PDB entry 8QA4 | electron microscopy, 2.80 A resolution | chains A and B

# Chain A (and B)
Protein: Methylenetetrahydrofolate reductase (NADPH)
From: Homo sapiens
Notes: chain B of this document is another copy of the same molecule, construct and numbering; everything in this record applies to it too
Reference sequence: P42898 (MTHR_HUMAN); numbering as in UniProt (aligned over 1-656)
Sequence (663 residues; numbered 1 to 663; the number before each row is that of its first residue):
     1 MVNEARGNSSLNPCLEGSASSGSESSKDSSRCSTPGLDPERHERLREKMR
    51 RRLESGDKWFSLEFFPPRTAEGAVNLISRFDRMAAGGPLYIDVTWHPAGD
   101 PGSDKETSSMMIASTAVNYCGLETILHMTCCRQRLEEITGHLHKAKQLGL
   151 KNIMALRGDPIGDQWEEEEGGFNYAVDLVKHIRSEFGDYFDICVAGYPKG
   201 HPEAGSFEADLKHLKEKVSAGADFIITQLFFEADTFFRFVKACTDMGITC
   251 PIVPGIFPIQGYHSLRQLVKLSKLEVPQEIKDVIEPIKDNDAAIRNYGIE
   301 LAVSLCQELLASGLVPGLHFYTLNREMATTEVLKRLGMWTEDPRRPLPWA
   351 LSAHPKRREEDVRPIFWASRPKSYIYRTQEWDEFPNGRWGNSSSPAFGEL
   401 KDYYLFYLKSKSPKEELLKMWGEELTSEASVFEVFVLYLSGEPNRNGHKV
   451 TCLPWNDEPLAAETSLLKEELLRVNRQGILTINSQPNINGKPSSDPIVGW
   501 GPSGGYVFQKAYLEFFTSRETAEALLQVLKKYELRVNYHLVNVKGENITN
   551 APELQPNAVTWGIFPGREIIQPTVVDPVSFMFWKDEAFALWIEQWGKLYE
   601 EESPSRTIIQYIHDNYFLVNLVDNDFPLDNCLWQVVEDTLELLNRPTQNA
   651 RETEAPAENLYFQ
Not modelled in the structure: 1-414, 645-663
Differences from the reference sequence: conflict Ala429 (Glu in P42898), Gln594 (Arg in P42898); expression tag (657-663)
Residues lining bound ligands: S-adenosylhomocysteine (SAH): Tyr438, Leu439, Leu453, Asn456, Leu460, Ala461, Glu463, Thr464, Leu471, Thr481, Ile482, Asn483, Ser484, Gln485, Gln509, Thr560, Thr573
Swiss-Prot annotation at these positions:
  - active site: Glu63 (Proton donor/acceptor)
  - binding site (NAD(+)): Glu63 to Arg68, Thr94, Trp95
  - binding site (FAD): Thr94, Trp95, His127, Arg157 to Asp159, Tyr174, Ala175, Tyr197, His201 to Ala204, Asp210, Lys217
  - binding site (substrate): Asp159, Gln228, Tyr321, Arg325
  - binding site (S-adenosyl-L-methionine): Asn456, Ala461 to Thr464, Thr481 to Gln485, Thr560, Thr573
  - modified residue: Ser9 (Phosphoserine), Ser10 (Phosphoserine), Ser18 (Phosphoserine), Ser20 (Phosphoserine), Ser21 (Phosphoserine), Ser23 (Phosphoserine), Ser25 (Phosphoserine), Ser26 (Phosphoserine), Ser29 (Phosphoserine), Ser30 (Phosphoserine), Thr34 (Phosphothreonine), Tyr90 (Phosphotyrosine), Thr94 (Phosphothreonine), Ser103 (Phosphoserine), Ser394 (Phosphoserine), Thr451 (Phosphothreonine)
  - natural variant: Arg46 (R46Q: In MTHFRD; R46W: In MTHFRD), Arg51 (R51P: In MTHFRD), Arg52 (R52Q: In MTHFRD), Trp59 (W59S: In MTHFRD), Arg68 (R68G: In MTHFRD; R68Q), Arg82 (R82W: In MTHFRD), Ala113 (A113T: In MTHFRD), His127 (H127Y: In MTHFRD), Thr129 (T129N: In MTHFRD), Cys130 (C130R: In MTHFRD), Gln147 (Q147P: In MTHFRD), Gly149 (G149V: In MTHFRD), 44 further natural variant entries in UniProt
  - mutagenesis: Ala368 (A368G/L: No effect on S-adenosylmethionine-binding), Glu463 (E463D/Q: Loss of S-adenosylmethionine-binding)
From the paper describing this entry:
  - binding site for S-adenosylhomocysteine: Glu463, Thr573
  - mutagenesis - F384A, N386A, R388A, W389A: decreased catalytic activity
  - mutagenesis - Y404A: unchanged catalytic activity

# Chain A / chain B interface
Residue-residue contacts (48):
  Tyr506(A) - Asp625(B)  hydrogen bond
  Tyr506(A) - Phe626(B)  hydrophobic
  Tyr506(A) - Pro627(B)
  Phe508(A) - Phe626(B)  hydrophobic
  Leu534(A) - Pro565(B)
  Asn537(A) - Gly566(B)  hydrogen bond (side chain-backbone)
  Pro552(A) - Gly566(B)
  Gln555(A) - Gly566(B)
  Gln555(A) - Arg567(B)
  Pro556(A) - Gly566(B)
  Pro556(A) - Arg567(B)
  Pro556(A) - Glu568(B)
  Asn557(A) - Gly566(B)
  Asn557(A) - Arg567(B)  hydrogen bond (side chain-backbone)
  Ala558(A) - Arg567(B)  hydrogen bond (backbone-backbone)
  Ala558(A) - Ile569(B)  hydrophobic
  Trp561(A) - Ile563(B)
  Trp561(A) - Ile569(B)  hydrophobic
  Ile563(A) - Trp561(B)
  Ile563(A) - Phe626(B)  hydrophobic
  Phe564(A) - Lys510(B)
  Pro565(A) - Leu534(B)
  Pro565(A) - Asn624(B)
  Gly566(A) - Asn537(B)  hydrogen bond (backbone-side chain)
  Gly566(A) - Pro552(B)
  Gly566(A) - Gln555(B)
  Gly566(A) - Pro556(B)
  Gly566(A) - Asn557(B)
  Gly566(A) - Asn624(B)  hydrogen bond (backbone-side chain)
  Arg567(A) - Lys510(B)
  Arg567(A) - Gln555(B)
  Arg567(A) - Pro556(B)
  Arg567(A) - Asn557(B)  hydrogen bond (backbone-side chain)
  Arg567(A) - Ala558(B)  hydrogen bond (backbone-backbone)
  Glu568(A) - Pro556(B)
  Glu568(A) - Ala558(B)
  Glu568(A) - Gln571(B)
  Ile569(A) - Ala558(B)  hydrophobic
  Ile569(A) - Trp561(B)  hydrophobic
  Ile569(A) - Gln571(B)
  Gln571(A) - Glu568(B)
  Gln571(A) - Ile569(B)
  Asn624(A) - Pro565(B)
  Asn624(A) - Gly566(B)
  Asp625(A) - Tyr506(B)  hydrogen bond
  Phe626(A) - Tyr506(B)  hydrophobic
  Phe626(A) - Phe508(B)  hydrophobic
  Pro627(A) - Tyr506(B)
Also at the interface, not in a pair above, chain A (24 interface residues in all): Gly504, Lys510
Also at the interface, not in a pair above, chain B (25 interface residues in all): Gly504, Phe564, Leu628

# In short
The interface between chain A and chain B involves 24 residues on one side and 25 on the other, with 9
hydrogen bonds. Polar pairs include Tyr506(A)-Asp625(B), Asn537(A)-Gly566(B) and Asn557(A)-Arg567(B). The
paper reports a binding site for S-adenosylhomocysteine at Glu463(A) and Thr573(A); F384A, N386A and R388A of
chain A, among others, reduce catalytic activity; 5 substitutions were tested in all.
Chain A and chain B are both Methylenetetrahydrofolate reductase (NADPH) (Homo sapiens); the structure, MTHFR
+ SAH symmetric dis-inhibited state, was determined by electron microscopy together with 8QA5 and 8QA6 from
the same study.
